Entry 8RQF (electron microscopy, 3.41 A resolution); this record covers chains H and L of the 5 polymer chains in the assembly.

== Chain H ==
Name: Heavy chain of Fab3
Source organism: Homo sapiens
Chain sequence (235 residues; row label = number of the first residue in the row; a row labelled like 82A-82C holds insertion residues (82A, then the next letters in order); numbers below 1 keep their minus sign (Glu-2 is residue -2)):
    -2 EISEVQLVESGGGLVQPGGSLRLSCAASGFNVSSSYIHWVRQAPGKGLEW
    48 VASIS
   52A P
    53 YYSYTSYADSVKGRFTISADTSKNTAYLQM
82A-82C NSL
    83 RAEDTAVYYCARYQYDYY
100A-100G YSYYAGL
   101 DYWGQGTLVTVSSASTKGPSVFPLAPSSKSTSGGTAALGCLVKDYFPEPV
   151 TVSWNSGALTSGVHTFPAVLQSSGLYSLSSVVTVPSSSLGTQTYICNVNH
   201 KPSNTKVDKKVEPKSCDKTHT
Disordered / not traced: -2 to 1, 215-221
Cystine bridges: Cys22-Cys92, Cys140-Cys196

== Chain L ==
Name: Light chain of Fab3
Source organism: Homo sapiens
Chain sequence (215 residues; each row starts with the number of its first residue; numbering starts at 0):
     0 SDIQMTQSPSSLSASVGDRVTITCRASQSVSSAVAWYQQKPGKAPKLLIY
    50 SASSLYSGVPSRFSGSRSGTDFTLTISSLQPEDFATYYCQQYRYSLITFG
   100 QGTKVEIKRTVAAPSVFIFPPSDSQLKSGTASVVCLLNNFYPREAKVQWK
   150 VDNALQSGNSQESVTEQDSKDSTYSLSSTLTLSKADYEKHKVYACEVTHQ
   200 GLSSPVTKSFNRGEC
Disordered / not traced: 212-214
Cystine bridges: Cys23-Cys88

== Interface between chain H and chain L ==
Pairs across the interface - 58 pairs, chain H then chain L:
  His35(H) - Ile96(L)
  Gln39(H) - Gln38(L)  hydrogen bond
  Gly44(H) - Tyr87(L)
  Leu45(H) - Gln38(L)
  Leu45(H) - Pro44(L)  hydrophobic
  Leu45(H) - Phe98(L)  hydrophobic
  Trp47(H) - Ser94(L)
  Trp47(H) - Leu95(L)  hydrophobic
  Trp47(H) - Ile96(L)
  Tyr56(H) - Ser94(L)  hydrogen bond
  Ser58(H) - Ser94(L)  hydrogen bond
  Tyr59(H) - Leu95(L)
  Tyr95(H) - Tyr91(L)
  Tyr95(H) - Ile96(L)
  Asp98(H) - Tyr49(L)
  Tyr100A(H) - Ser50(L)
  Tyr100C(H) - Tyr91(L)  hydrogen bond (side chain-backbone)
  Tyr100C(H) - Arg92(L)
  Tyr100D(H) - Tyr91(L)
  Ala100E(H) - Tyr49(L)  hydrophobic
  Ala100E(H) - Tyr91(L)  hydrogen bond (backbone-side chain)
  Gly100F(H) - Leu46(L)
  Gly100F(H) - Tyr49(L)
  Gly100F(H) - Tyr91(L)  hydrogen bond (backbone-side chain)
  Leu100G(H) - Tyr36(L)  hydrogen bond (backbone-side chain)
  Leu100G(H) - Gln89(L)
  Leu100G(H) - Tyr91(L)  hydrogen bond (backbone-side chain)
  Asp101(H) - Leu46(L)
  Asp101(H) - Tyr55(L)
  Trp103(H) - Pro44(L)
  Gly104(H) - Ala43(L)
  Phe122(H) - Ser121(L)
  Phe122(H) - Gln124(L)
  Pro123(H) - Ser121(L)
  Leu124(H) - Phe118(L)  hydrophobic
  Ala125(H) - Phe118(L)
  Thr131(H) - Phe116(L)
  Thr131(H) - Lys207(L)
  Ala137(H) - Phe116(L)  hydrophobic
  Ala137(H) - Phe118(L)
  Leu138(H) - Phe118(L)
  His164(H) - Asn137(L)  hydrogen bond
  His164(H) - Asn138(L)
  His164(H) - Ser174(L)  hydrogen bond
  Phe166(H) - Leu135(L)  hydrophobic
  Phe166(H) - Ser162(L)
  Phe166(H) - Thr164(L)
  Phe166(H) - Ser174(L)
  Phe166(H) - Leu175(L)
  Phe166(H) - Ser176(L)
  Pro167(H) - Ser162(L)
  Pro167(H) - Val163(L)
  Val169(H) - Gln160(L)
  Leu170(H) - Gln160(L)  hydrogen bond (backbone-side chain)
  Gln171(H) - Gln160(L)
  Val181(H) - Leu135(L)  hydrophobic
  Thr183(H) - Asn137(L)
  Lys214(H) - Pro120(L)
Also at the interface, not in a pair above, chain H (46 interface residues in all): Val37, Lys43, Tyr91, Gln96, Tyr102, Pro126, Ser130, Thr135, Leu141, Lys143, Ser179
Also at the interface, not in a pair above, chain L (41 interface residues in all): Ser31, Ala32, Lys42, Gln100, Val115, Asp122, Ser123, Ser131, Val133

== Summary ==
The interface between chain H and chain L involves 46 residues on one side and 41 on the other, with 11
hydrogen bonds. Among the polar pairs are Gln39(H)-Gln38(L), Tyr56(H)-Ser94(L) and Ser58(H)-Ser94(L).
Here chain H is Heavy chain of Fab3 and chain L is Light chain of Fab3, both from Homo sapiens. Entry 8RQF
(Cryo-EM structure of human NTCP-Bulevirtide complex) was determined by electron microscopy.
